7Q94 - chains B and D of the 4 polymer chains in the assembly; structure by X-ray diffraction, 4.30 A resolution (low resolution: residue-level contacts below are approximate; hydrogen-bond / salt-bridge calls are withheld).

== Chain B ==
Molecule: NADQ transcription factor
Organism: Agrobacterium fabrum (strain C58 / ATCC 33970)
UniProt: A9CG24 (A9CG24_AGRFC); residue numbers follow UniProt; this construct covers 2-300
Amino-acid sequence (336 residues; each row starts with the number of its first residue; numbers below 1 keep their minus sign (Met-35 is residue -35)):
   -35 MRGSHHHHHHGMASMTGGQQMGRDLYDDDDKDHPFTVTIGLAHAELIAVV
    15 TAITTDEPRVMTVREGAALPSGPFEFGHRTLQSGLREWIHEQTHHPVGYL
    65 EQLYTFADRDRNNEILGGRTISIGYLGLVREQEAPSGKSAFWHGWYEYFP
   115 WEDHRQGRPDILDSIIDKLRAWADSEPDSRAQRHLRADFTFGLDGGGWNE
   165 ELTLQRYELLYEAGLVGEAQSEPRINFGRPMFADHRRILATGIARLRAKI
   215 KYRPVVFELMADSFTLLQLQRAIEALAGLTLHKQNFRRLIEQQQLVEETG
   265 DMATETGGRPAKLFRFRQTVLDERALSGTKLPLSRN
Unresolved in the structure: -35 to 7, 74-82, 97-104, 289-300
Construct notes: initiating methionine (-35); expression tag (-34 to 1)
Reported in the primary citation:
  - mutagenesis - Q248A/R273A: abolished binding to DNA binding region
  - binding site for DNA binding region: Arg273 (proposed by the authors, not directly observed)

== Chain D ==
Molecule: DNA binding region
Sequence (32 nucleotides; each row starts with the number of its first residue):
     1 AAGACATATTCTCATTGTGAGCATATGTCAAG
Unresolved in the structure: 32

== Interface between chain B and chain D ==
Contacting residue pairs - 18 pairs, chain B then chain D:
  Leu231(B) with DA6(D); DT7(D)
  Lys247(B) with DA6(D); DT7(D)
  Gln248(B) with DT9(D); DT10(D)
  Arg251(B) with DT7(D); DA8(D); DT9(D)
  Met266(B) with DA8(D)
  Glu269(B) with DT7(D)
  Thr270(B) with DA6(D)
  Arg273(B) with DC5(D); DA6(D)
  Pro274(B) with DT7(D)
  Ala275(B) with DT7(D); DA8(D)
  Lys276(B) with DA8(D)
Interface residues without a listed pair, chain B (14 interface residues in all): Leu230, Gly271, Phe278

== Summary ==
The interface between chain B and chain D involves 14 residues on one side and 6 on the other. The paper
reports a binding site for DNA binding region at Arg273(B); Q248A/R273A of chain B abolish binding to DNA
binding region.
Chain B is NADQ transcription factor (Agrobacterium fabrum (strain C58 / ATCC 33970)) and chain D is DNA
binding region; the structure, Crystal Structure of Agrobacterium tumefaciens NADQ, DNA complex, was
determined by X-ray diffraction, deposited together with 7Q93, 7Q91 and 7Q92.
